PDB entry 1L6O | X-ray diffraction, 2.20 A resolution | chains B and E of the 6 polymer chains in the assembly

# Chain B
Protein: Segment polarity protein dishevelled homolog DVL-2
Organism: Xenopus laevis
Reference sequence: P51142 (DVL2_XENLA); residues 252-340 here = UniProt positions 252-340
Amino-acid sequence (95 residues; row label = number of the first residue in the row):
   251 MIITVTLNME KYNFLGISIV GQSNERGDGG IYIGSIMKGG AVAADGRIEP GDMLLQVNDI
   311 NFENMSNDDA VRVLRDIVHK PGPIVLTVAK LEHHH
Unresolved in the structure: 344-345
Differences from the reference sequence: modified residue (259, 287, 303, 315); expression tag (341-345)
Modified positions: Mse251, Mse259, Mse287, Mse303, Mse315 (selenomethionine; parent Met)
Swiss-Prot annotation at these positions:
  - mutagenesis: Gln272 to Glu275 (No effect on interaction with dact1-B/dpr), Asn317 (N317T: Abolishes interaction with dact1-B/dpr)

# Chain E
Protein: Dapper 1
Amino-acid sequence (8 residues; row label = number of the first residue in the row):
     1 SLKLMTTV

# Chain B / chain E interface
Residue-residue contacts (26):
  Phe264(B) - Val8(E)
  Leu265(B) - Val8(E)  hydrogen bond (backbone-backbone)
  Gly266(B) - Val8(E)  hydrogen bond (backbone-backbone)
  Ile267(B) - Thr7(E)
  Ile267(B) - Val8(E)  hydrogen bond (backbone-backbone)
  Ser268(B) - Leu4(E)
  Ser268(B) - Thr6(E)
  Ser268(B) - Thr7(E)
  Ile269(B) - Leu4(E)
  Ile269(B) - Met5(E)  hydrogen bond (backbone-backbone)
  Ile269(B) - Thr6(E)  hydrogen bond (backbone-backbone)
  Val270(B) - Leu2(E)  hydrophobic
  Val270(B) - Lys3(E)
  Gly271(B) - Ser1(E)
  Gly271(B) - Leu2(E)
  Gly271(B) - Lys3(E)  hydrogen bond (backbone-backbone)
  Gly271(B) - Met5(E)
  Gln272(B) - Ser1(E)
  Gln272(B) - Leu2(E)
  Gln272(B) - Lys3(E)
  Ser273(B) - Ser1(E)
  Ser273(B) - Lys3(E)
  Val321(B) - Met5(E)  hydrophobic
  Val321(B) - Thr6(E)
  Arg325(B) - Thr6(E)
  Val328(B) - Val8(E)
Interface residues without a listed pair, chain B (16 interface residues in all): Mse287, Asn317, Leu324

# Overview
16 residues of chain B face 8 of chain E across their interface, with 6 hydrogen bonds. Polar contacts include
Gly266(B)-Val8(E), Leu265(B)-Val8(E) and Ile267(B)-Val8(E). From UniProt: 5 mutagenesis sites on chain B.
Here chain B is Segment polarity protein dishevelled homolog DVL-2 (Xenopus laevis) and chain E is Dapper 1.
Entry 1L6O (Xenopus dishevelled pdz domain) was determined by X-ray diffraction.
